Entry 6W5J (X-ray diffraction, 1.85 A resolution); this record covers chain A.

# Chain A
Protein: 3C-like protease
Source organism: Norwalk virus (strain GI/Human/United States/Norwalk/1968)
Notes: EC 3.4.22.66
UniProt: Q83883 (POLG_NVN68); residues 1-181 here correspond to UniProt positions 1101-1281 (UniProt number = residue number + 1100)
Chain sequence (187 residues; each row starts with the number of its first residue; numbers below 1 keep their minus sign (His-5 is residue -5)):
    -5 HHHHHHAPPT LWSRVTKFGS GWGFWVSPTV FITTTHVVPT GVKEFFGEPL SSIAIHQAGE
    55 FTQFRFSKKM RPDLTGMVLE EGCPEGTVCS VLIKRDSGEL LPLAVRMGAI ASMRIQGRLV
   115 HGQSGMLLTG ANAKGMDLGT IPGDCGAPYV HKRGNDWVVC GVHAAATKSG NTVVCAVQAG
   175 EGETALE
Unresolved in the structure: -5 to -1, 123-126, 174-181
Construct notes: expression tag (-5 to 0)
Curated features (UniProtKB/Swiss-Prot):
  - active site (For 3CLpro activity): His30, Glu54, Cys139
  - site: Glu181 (Cleavage)
Covalently attached groups: compound TKS linked to Cys139
Residues lining bound ligands: TKS (2-(3-chlorophenyl)-2-methylpropyl [(2S)-3-cyclohexyl-1-({(1R,2S)-1-hydroxy-3-[(3S)-2-oxopyrrolidin-3-yl]-1-sulfanylpropan-2-yl}amino)-1-oxopropan-2-yl]carbamate): His30, Glu54, Arg108, Ile109, Gln110, Val114, Thr134, Ile135, Pro136, Gly137, His157, Ala158, Ala159, Ala160, Thr161, Lys162, Val168

# In short
Compound TKS is covalently linked to Cys139. Curated annotation (UniProt) lists 3 active-site residues.
Chain A is 3C-like protease (Norwalk virus (strain GI/Human/United States/Norwalk/1968)); the structure, 1.85
A resolution structure of Norovirus 3CL protease in complex with inhibitor 7d, was determined by X-ray
diffraction together with 6W5H, 6W5K and 6W5L from the same study.
